Entry 3PQZ (X-ray diffraction, 2.41 A resolution); this record covers chains A and L of the 3 polymer chains in the assembly.

== Chain A ==
Protein: Growth factor receptor-bound protein 7
Source organism: Homo sapiens
Notes: fragment: SH2 domain
UniProtKB: Q14451 (GRB7_HUMAN); residue numbers follow UniProt; this construct covers 416-532
Chain sequence (117 residues; each row starts with the number of its first residue):
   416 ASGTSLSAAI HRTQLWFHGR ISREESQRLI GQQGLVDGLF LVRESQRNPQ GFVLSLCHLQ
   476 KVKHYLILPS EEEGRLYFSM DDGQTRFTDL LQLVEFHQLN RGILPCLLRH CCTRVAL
Unresolved in the structure: 416-423, 463, 529-532
Swiss-Prot annotation at these positions:
  - site: Phe511 (Important for dimerization and for HRAS activation)
  - mutagenesis: Arg458 (R458L: Impairs phosphotyrosine binding by SH2 domain), Tyr480 (Y480F: Global loss of tyrosine phosphorylation. Abolishes interaction with FHL2 and HAX1), Tyr492 (Y492F: Global loss of tyrosine phosphorylation. Abolishes interaction with FHL2 and HAX1), Phe511 (F511R: Abolishes dimerization. Abolishes activation of HRAS)

== Chain L ==
Protein: cyclic peptide
Chain sequence (11 residues; numbered 1 to 11; the number before each row is that of its first residue):
     1 WFEGYDNTFP C
Modified / non-standard residues: Cys11 (carboxymethylated cysteine; CCS)
Covalent attachments: covalent link Trp1-Cys11

== Interface between chain A and chain L ==
Residue-residue contacts - 19 pairs, chain A then chain L:
  Arg438(A) - Gly4(L)  hydrogen bond (side chain-backbone)
  Arg438(A) - Tyr5(L)
  Val468(A) - Tyr5(L)  hydrophobic
  Lys478(A) - Asp6(L)
  His479(A) - Tyr5(L)
  His479(A) - Asp6(L)  hydrogen bond (backbone-side chain)
  His479(A) - Asn7(L)
  Tyr480(A) - Asp6(L)
  Tyr480(A) - Asn7(L)
  Leu481(A) - Tyr5(L)
  Leu481(A) - Asn7(L)  hydrogen bond (backbone-side chain)
  Leu483(A) - Phe2(L)  hydrophobic
  Met495(A) - Phe2(L)
  Met495(A) - Asn7(L)  hydrogen bond (backbone-side chain)
  Met495(A) - Phe9(L)
  Asp496(A) - Phe9(L)
  Gln499(A) - Phe9(L)
  Gln499(A) - Pro10(L)  hydrogen bond (side chain-backbone)
  Ile518(A) - Thr8(L)
Interface residues without a listed pair, chain A (12 interface residues in all): Asp497

== Summary ==
Chain A and chain L form an interface of 12 and 8 residues respectively; the contacts include 5 hydrogen
bonds. Polar pairs include Arg438(A)-Gly4(L), His479(A)-Asp6(L) and Leu481(A)-Asn7(L). UniProt lists 4
mutagenesis sites on chain A.
Chain A is Growth factor receptor-bound protein 7 (Homo sapiens) and chain L is cyclic peptide; the structure,
Grb7 SH2 with peptide, was determined by X-ray diffraction.
